9GZM - chains N and B of the 6 polymer chains in the assembly; structure by electron microscopy, 3.40 A resolution.

[Chain N]
Molecule: Non-template strand DNA
Sequence (56 nucleotides; each row starts with the number of its first residue; numbers below 1 keep their minus sign (DA-2 is residue -2)):
    -2 ATGTGTTAGTTGGGGGGTGACTGTTAAAAGTGCATACCGAACAAAGATAA
    48 AATTTG
Unresolved in the structure: -2 to 2, 53

[Chain B]
Protein: Dimethyladenosine transferase 2, mitochondrial
Source organism: Homo sapiens
Notes: EC 2.1.1.-
Reference sequence: Q9H5Q4 (TFB2M_HUMAN); residue numbers follow UniProt; this construct covers 60-396
Sequence (337 residues; each row starts with the number of its first residue):
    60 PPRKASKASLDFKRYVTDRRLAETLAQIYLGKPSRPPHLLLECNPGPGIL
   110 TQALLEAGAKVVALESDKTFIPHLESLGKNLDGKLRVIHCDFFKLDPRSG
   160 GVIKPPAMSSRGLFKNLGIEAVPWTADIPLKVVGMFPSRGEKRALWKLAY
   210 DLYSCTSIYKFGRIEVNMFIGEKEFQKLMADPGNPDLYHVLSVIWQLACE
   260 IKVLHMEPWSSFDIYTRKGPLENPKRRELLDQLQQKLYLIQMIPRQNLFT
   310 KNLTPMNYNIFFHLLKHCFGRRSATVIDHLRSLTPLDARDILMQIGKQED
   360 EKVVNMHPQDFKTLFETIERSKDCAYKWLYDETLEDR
Unresolved in the structure: 60-70
Curated features (UniProtKB/Swiss-Prot):
  - region: Arg330, Arg331 (DNA-binding)
  - binding site (S-adenosyl-L-methionine): Val75, Glu124, Asp150
From the paper describing this entry:
  - binding site for Non-template strand DNA (chain N): Lys153 to Pro165, Tyr209, Lys284
  - mutagenesis - R157G/G160S/V161G/I162S/K163G, R157DEL/S158DEL/G159DEL/G160DEL/V161DEL/I162DEL/K163DEL, S158A/G159A/G160A: abolished catalytic activity
  - mutagenesis - K163A: unchanged catalytic activity
  - mutagenesis - R157A, Y209A: decreased catalytic activity
  - mutagenesis - S158A/G159A/G160A, Y209A: unchanged binding to DNA-directed RNA polymerase, mitochondrial
  - mutagenesis - Y209A (7-fold): decreased binding to ATP
  - conformationally variable residues (order/disorder transition): Trp268 to Gln294

[How chain N and chain B interact]
Residue-residue contacts - 25 pairs, chain N then chain B:
  DG36(N) with Lys201(B), salt bridge to the phosphate; Lys236(B), salt bridge to the phosphate; His248(B), hydrogen bond to the phosphate
  DA37(N) with Lys201(B), salt bridge to the phosphate; Trp205(B), hydrogen bond to the phosphate; His248(B), phosphate contact
  DA38(N) with Trp205(B), phosphate contact; Tyr209(B), hydrogen bond to the base; Lys325(B), sugar contact; Glu394(B), base contact
  DC39(N) with Arg157(B), hydrogen bond to the base; Trp205(B), sugar contact; Tyr209(B), stacking on the base
  DA40(N) with Arg157(B), sugar contact
  DA41(N) with Lys153(B), phosphate contact; Pro156(B), base contact; Arg157(B), phosphate contact; Ser158(B), hydrogen bond to the phosphate; Val161(B), hydrogen bond to the base; Ile162(B), base contact; Lys163(B), hydrogen bond to the base
  DA42(N) with Lys153(B), salt bridge to the phosphate; Ser158(B), hydrogen bond to the base; Lys163(B), base contact
  DT52(N) with Lys284(B), hydrogen bond to the phosphate
Interface residues without a listed pair, chain B (19 interface residues in all): Gly160, Ala166, Arg202, Lys206

[Summary]
8 residues of chain N face 19 of chain B across their interface, with 9 hydrogen bonds, 4 salt bridges and 1
aromatic stacking contact. Polar contacts include DA38(N)-Tyr209(B), DC39(N)-Arg157(B) and DA41(N)-Val161(B).
From the paper: a binding site for Non-template strand DNA (chain N) at Lys153(B), Tyr209(B) and Lys284(B);
R157G/G160S/V161G/I162S/K163G, R157DEL/S158DEL/G159DEL/G160DEL/V161DEL/I162DEL/K163DEL and S158A/G159A/G160A
of chain B abolish catalytic activity; 6 substitutions were tested in all.
Chain N is Non-template strand DNA and chain B is Dimethyladenosine transferase 2, mitochondrial (Homo
sapiens); the structure, Cryo-EM structure of the human mitochondrial RNA polymerase transcription initiation
complex (POLRMT/TFAM/TFB2M/DNA/RNA) with a 2-mer RNA ..., was determined by electron microscopy, deposited
together with 9GZN, 9GZO, 9R95 and 9R96.
